PDB entry 5HCE | X-ray diffraction, 3.12 A resolution | chains A and C of the 4 polymer chains in the assembly

== Chain A ==
Name: Complement C5
Organism: Homo sapiens
Reference sequence: P01031 (CO5_HUMAN); residue numbers follow UniProt; this construct covers 679-1676
Sequence (998 residues; row label = number of the first residue in the row):
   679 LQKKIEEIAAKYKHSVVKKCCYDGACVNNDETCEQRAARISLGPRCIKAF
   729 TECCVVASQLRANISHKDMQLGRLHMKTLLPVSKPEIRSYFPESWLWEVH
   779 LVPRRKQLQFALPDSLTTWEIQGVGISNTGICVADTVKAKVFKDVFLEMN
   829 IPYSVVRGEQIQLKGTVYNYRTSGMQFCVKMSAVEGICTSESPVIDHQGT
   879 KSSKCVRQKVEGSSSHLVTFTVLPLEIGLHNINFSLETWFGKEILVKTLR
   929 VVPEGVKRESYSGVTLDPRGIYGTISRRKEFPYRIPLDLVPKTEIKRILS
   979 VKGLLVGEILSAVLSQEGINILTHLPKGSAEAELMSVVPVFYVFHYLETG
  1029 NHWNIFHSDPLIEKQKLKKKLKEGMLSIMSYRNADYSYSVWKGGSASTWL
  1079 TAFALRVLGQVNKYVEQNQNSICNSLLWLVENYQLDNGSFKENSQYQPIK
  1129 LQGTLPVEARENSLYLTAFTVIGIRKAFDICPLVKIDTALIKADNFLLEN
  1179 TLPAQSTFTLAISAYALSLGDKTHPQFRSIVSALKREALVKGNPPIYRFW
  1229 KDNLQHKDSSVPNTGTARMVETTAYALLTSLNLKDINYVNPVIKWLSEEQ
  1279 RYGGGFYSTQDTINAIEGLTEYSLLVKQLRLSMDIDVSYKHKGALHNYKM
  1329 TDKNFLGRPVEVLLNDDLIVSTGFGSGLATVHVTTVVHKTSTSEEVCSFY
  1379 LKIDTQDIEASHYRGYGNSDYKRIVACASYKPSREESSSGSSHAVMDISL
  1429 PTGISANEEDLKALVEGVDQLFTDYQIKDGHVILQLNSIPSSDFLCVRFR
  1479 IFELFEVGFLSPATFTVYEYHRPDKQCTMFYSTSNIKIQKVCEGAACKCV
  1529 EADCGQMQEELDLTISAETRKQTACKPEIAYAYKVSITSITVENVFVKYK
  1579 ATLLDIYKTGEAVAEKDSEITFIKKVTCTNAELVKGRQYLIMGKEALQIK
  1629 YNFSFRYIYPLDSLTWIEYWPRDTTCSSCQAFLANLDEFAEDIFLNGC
Disordered / not traced: 874-878, 1389-1399
Disulfides: C698-C724, C699-C731, C711-C732, C856-C883, C866-C1527, C1101-C1159, C1375-C1505, C1405-C1474, C1520-C1525, C1532-C1606, C1553-C1676, C1654-C1657
Covalent attachments: cysteine (CYS) linked to C704; N-acetylglucosamine (NAG) linked to N911
Residues lining bound ligands: cysteine (CYS): Y700, R751, K755, A1441
From the paper describing this entry:
  - conformationally variable residues: R751

== Chain C ==
Name: Complement inhibitor
Organism: Ornithodoros moubata
Reference sequence: Q5YD59 (Q5YD59_ORNMO); residues 19-168 here = UniProt positions 19-168
Sequence (165 residues; row label = number of the first residue in the row):
     4 MASHHHHHHHHHHSGDSESDCTGSEPVDAFQAFSEGKEAYVLVRSTDPKA
    54 RDCLKGEPAGEKQDNTLPVMMTFKQGTDWASTDWTFTLDGAKVTATLGQL
   104 TQNREVVYDSQSHHCHVDKVEKEVPDYEMWMLDAGGLEVEVECCRQKLEE
   154 LASGRNQMYPHLKDC
Disordered / not traced: 4-20
Sequence notes: initiating methionine (4); expression tag (5-18); engineered mutation Q78 (Asn in Q5YD59), Q102 (Asn in Q5YD59)
Disulfides: C24-C146, C56-C168, C118-C147

== Chain A / chain C interface ==
Pairs across the interface (55; chain A residue first):
  T952(A) - L165(C)  hydrogen bond (side chain-backbone)
  I953(A) - D167(C)
  S954(A) - D167(C)
  R955(A) - D167(C)  hydrogen bond (backbone-side chain)
  R956(A) - T80(C)
  R956(A) - D167(C)  hydrogen bond (backbone-side chain)
  K957(A) - C168(C)
  E958(A) - W82(C)
  R1214(A) - L140(C)
  E1215(A) - L140(C)
  A1216(A) - L140(C)
  A1216(A) - E141(C)  hydrogen bond (backbone-backbone)
  L1217(A) - G139(C)
  L1217(A) - L140(C)  hydrophobic
  V1218(A) - M134(C)
  V1218(A) - G138(C)
  V1218(A) - G139(C)  hydrogen bond (backbone-backbone)
  V1218(A) - E141(C)
  V1218(A) - V144(C)  hydrophobic
  K1219(A) - D136(C)  hydrogen bond (side chain-backbone)
  K1219(A) - A137(C)
  K1219(A) - G138(C)
  G1220(A) - V46(C)
  G1220(A) - M134(C)
  G1220(A) - H164(C)
  N1221(A) - V46(C)
  N1221(A) - R47(C)  hydrogen bond
  N1221(A) - M132(C)
  N1221(A) - M134(C)
  N1221(A) - V144(C)
  N1221(A) - E145(C)
  N1221(A) - R148(C)
  N1221(A) - H164(C)  hydrogen bond (backbone-side chain)
  P1222(A) - Y162(C)
  P1222(A) - H164(C)  hydrogen bond (backbone-side chain)
  P1222(A) - L165(C)  hydrophobic
  I1224(A) - H164(C)
  I1224(A) - L165(C)  hydrophobic
  R1226(A) - E141(C)  salt bridge
  F1227(A) - A137(C)
  Q1233(A) - S115(C)  hydrogen bond
  Q1233(A) - H117(C)
  Q1233(A) - L140(C)
  S1237(A) - S115(C)
  S1237(A) - H117(C)  hydrogen bond (backbone-side chain)
  V1239(A) - H117(C)
  V1239(A) - A137(C)
  V1239(A) - G138(C)
  P1240(A) - A137(C)
  N1241(A) - E41(C)
  Y1266(A) - E141(C)
  F1631(A) - P61(C)
  F1631(A) - A62(C)
  F1631(A) - G63(C)
  F1631(A) - E64(C)
Interface residues without a listed pair, chain A (27 interface residues in all): K1213
Interface residues without a listed pair, chain C (30 interface residues in all): L135, V142, E143
The authors on this interface:
  - interface residues, chain A: T952(A), K1213(A), F1631(A)

== In short ==
27 residues of chain A face 30 of chain C across their interface, with 11 hydrogen bonds and 1 salt bridge.
Among the polar pairs are R1226(A)-E141(C), T952(A)-L165(C) and R955(A)-D167(C). Ligands of chain A: cysteine.
N-acetylglucosamine is covalently linked to N911(A). The paper reports interface residues T952(A), K1213(A)
and F1631(A); conformational variability at R751(A).
Here chain A is Complement C5 (Homo sapiens) and chain C is Complement inhibitor (Ornithodoros moubata). Entry
5HCE (Ternary complex of human Complement C5 with Ornithodoros moubata OmCI and Rhipicephalus appendiculatus
RaCI1) was determined by X-ray diffraction (same publication as 5HCC and 5HCD).
